8FNW - chains A and K of the 19 polymer chains in the assembly; structure by electron microscopy, 6.73 A resolution (low resolution: residue-level contacts below are approximate; hydrogen-bond / salt-bridge calls are withheld).

Chain A (and K):
Protein: Adenosine deaminase
Organism: Escherichia coli
Notes: chain K of this document is another copy of the same molecule, construct and numbering; everything in this record applies to it too
UniProtKB: A0A8E2SFD7 (A0A8E2SFD7_ECOLX); residue numbers follow UniProt; this construct covers 1-799
Chain sequence (799 residues; row label = number of the first residue in the row):
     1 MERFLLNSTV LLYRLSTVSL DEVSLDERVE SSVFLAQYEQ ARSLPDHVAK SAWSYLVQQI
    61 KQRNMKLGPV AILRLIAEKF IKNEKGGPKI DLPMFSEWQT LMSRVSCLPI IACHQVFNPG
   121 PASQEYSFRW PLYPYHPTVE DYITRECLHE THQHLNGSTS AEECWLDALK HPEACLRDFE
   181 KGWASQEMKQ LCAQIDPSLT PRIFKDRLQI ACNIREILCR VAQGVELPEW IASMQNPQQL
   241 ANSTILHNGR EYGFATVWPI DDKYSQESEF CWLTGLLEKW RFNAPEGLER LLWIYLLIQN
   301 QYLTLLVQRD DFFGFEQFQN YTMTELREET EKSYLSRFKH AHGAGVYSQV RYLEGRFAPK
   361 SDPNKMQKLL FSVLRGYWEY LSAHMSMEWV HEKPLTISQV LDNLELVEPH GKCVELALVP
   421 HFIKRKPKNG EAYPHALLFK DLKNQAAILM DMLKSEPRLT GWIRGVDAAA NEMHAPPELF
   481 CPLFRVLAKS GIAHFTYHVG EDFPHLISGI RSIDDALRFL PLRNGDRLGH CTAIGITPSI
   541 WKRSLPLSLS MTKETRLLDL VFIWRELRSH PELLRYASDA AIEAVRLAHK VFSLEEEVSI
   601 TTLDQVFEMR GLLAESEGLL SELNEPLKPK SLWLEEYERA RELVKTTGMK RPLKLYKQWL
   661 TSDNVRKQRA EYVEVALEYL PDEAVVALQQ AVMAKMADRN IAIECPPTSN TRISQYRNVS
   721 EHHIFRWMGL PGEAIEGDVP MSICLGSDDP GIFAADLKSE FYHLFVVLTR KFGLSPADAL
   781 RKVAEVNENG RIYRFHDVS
Unresolved in the structure: 310-321, 620-630, 709-713, 799
Construct notes: conflict Thr274 (Ile in A0A8E2SFD7)
Metal / ion sites: Zn2+: His152, His154, His498, His530
Reported in the primary citation:
  - mutagenesis - H152A/H154A: abolished catalytic activity on ATP

How chain A and chain K interact:
Residue-residue contacts (15; chain A residue first):
  Pro571(A) with Pro571(K)
  Leu574(A) with Arg568(K); Leu574(K)
  Arg575(A) with Ser569(K)
  Ile582(A) with Thr601(K); Gln605(K)
  Arg586(A) with Thr601(K); Gln605(K)
  His589(A) with Thr647(K)
  Leu594(A) with Thr647(K)
  Glu595(A) with Thr647(K); Lys650(K)
  Glu596(A) with Arg651(K)
  Glu597(A) with Glu597(K); Arg651(K)
Interface residues without a listed pair, chain A (13 interface residues in all): Ser578, Lys590, Ser593
Interface residues without a listed pair, chain K (12 interface residues in all): Val598, Gly648

Overview:
Chain A and chain K form an interface of 13 and 12 residues respectively. His152(A), His154(A), His498(A) and
His530(A) form the Zn2+ site. The paper reports that H152A/H154A of chain A abolish catalytic activity on ATP.
Both chains are Adenosine deaminase (Escherichia coli). Entry 8FNW (Structure of RdrA-RdrB complex from
Escherichia coli RADAR defense system) was determined by electron microscopy together with 8FNT, 8FNU and 8FNV
from the same study.
